PDB entry 7PXD | electron microscopy, 4.00 A resolution | chains E and F of the 36 polymer chains in the assembly

[Chain E (and F)]
Name: AAA ATPase forming ring-shaped complexes
Source organism: Mycobacterium tuberculosis
Notes: chain F of this document is another copy of the same molecule, construct and numbering; everything in this record applies to it too
UniProtKB: A0A045JPX7 (A0A045JPX7_MYCTX); numbering as in UniProt (aligned over 1-609)
Amino-acid sequence (609 residues; each row starts with the number of its first residue):
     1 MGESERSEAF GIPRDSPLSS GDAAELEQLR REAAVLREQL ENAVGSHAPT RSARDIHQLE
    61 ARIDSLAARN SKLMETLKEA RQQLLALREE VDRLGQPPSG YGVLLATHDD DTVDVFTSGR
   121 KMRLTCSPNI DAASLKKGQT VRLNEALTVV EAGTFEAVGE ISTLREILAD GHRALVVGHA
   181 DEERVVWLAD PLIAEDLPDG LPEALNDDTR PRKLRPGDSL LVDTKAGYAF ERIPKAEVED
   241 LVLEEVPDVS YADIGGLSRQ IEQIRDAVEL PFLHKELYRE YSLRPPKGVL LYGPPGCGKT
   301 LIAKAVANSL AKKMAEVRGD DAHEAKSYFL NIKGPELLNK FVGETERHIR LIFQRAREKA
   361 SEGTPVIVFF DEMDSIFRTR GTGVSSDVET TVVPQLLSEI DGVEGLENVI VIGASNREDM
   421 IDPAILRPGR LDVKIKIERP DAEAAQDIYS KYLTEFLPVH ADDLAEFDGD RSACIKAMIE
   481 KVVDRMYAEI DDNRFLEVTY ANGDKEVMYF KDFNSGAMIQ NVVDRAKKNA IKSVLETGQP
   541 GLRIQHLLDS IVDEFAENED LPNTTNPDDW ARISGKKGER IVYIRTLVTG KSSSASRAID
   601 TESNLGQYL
Not modelled in the structure: 1-96, 194-210, 590-602 (chain F: 1-96, 194-210, 591-603)
Bound ions: Mg2+: T300 (together with ATP)
Ligand contacts:
  - ATP (adenosine-5'-triphosphate), molecule 1: D253, I254, G255, G256, P294, P295, G296, C297, G298, K299, T300, L301, N416, I448, Y452, G516, A517, Q520
  - ATP, molecule 2: D401, R427, R430
Reported in the primary citation:
  - mutagenesis - K340A: abolished catalytic activity on ATP
  - mutagenesis - K340A: decreased catalytic activity on PupDHFR

[Interface between chain E and chain F]
Contacting residue pairs (88; chain E residue first):
  P97(E) - R123(F)
  P98(E) - R123(F)
  P98(E) - L124(F)  hydrophobic
  S99(E) - M122(F)
  S99(E) - R123(F)  hydrogen bond (backbone-backbone)
  G100(E) - R120(F)
  Y101(E) - D114(F)  hydrogen bond
  Y101(E) - R120(F)  hydrogen bond (backbone-side chain)
  Y101(E) - K121(F)
  Y101(E) - R123(F)  hydrogen bond
  T117(E) - R120(F)
  S118(E) - R120(F)
  R142(E) - R123(F)
  A157(E) - R173(F)  hydrogen bond (backbone-side chain)
  A157(E) - V185(F)
  A157(E) - W187(F)  hydrophobic
  V158(E) - R173(F)
  V158(E) - V185(F)
  V158(E) - W187(F)
  G159(E) - R184(F)
  G159(E) - V185(F)  hydrogen bond (backbone-backbone)
  I161(E) - E183(F)  hydrogen bond (backbone-backbone)
  H179(E) - A180(F)
  H179(E) - D181(F)
  I233(E) - E166(F)
  I233(E) - L168(F)  hydrophobic
  P234(E) - E166(F)
  K235(E) - E166(F)
  E237(E) - E166(F)
  E237(E) - I167(F)
  E244(E) - K213(F)  salt bridge
  E245(E) - E404(F)
  P247(E) - V403(F)
  T300(E) - G402(F)
  T300(E) - V403(F)
  K304(E) - G402(F)  hydrogen bond (side chain-backbone)
  K304(E) - V403(F)
  N331(E) - V403(F)
  K333(E) - S398(F)  hydrogen bond (side chain-backbone)
  K333(E) - E399(F)
  P335(E) - E346(F)
  P335(E) - T391(F)
  P335(E) - Q395(F)
  E336(E) - R350(F)
  N339(E) - V342(F)
  K340(E) - F341(F)
  K340(E) - V342(F)
  F369(E) - V403(F)  hydrophobic
  D371(E) - S398(F)
  E372(E) - R380(F)  salt bridge
  E372(E) - P394(F)
  S375(E) - T390(F)
  S375(E) - P394(F)
  R378(E) - T390(F)
  V384(E) - V384(F)
  V384(E) - D387(F)  hydrogen bond (backbone-side chain)
  S385(E) - D387(F)
  S386(E) - V342(F)
  L457(E) - Y281(F)
  A517(E) - R427(F)
  A517(E) - P428(F)
  N521(E) - P428(F)
  N521(E) - D432(F)
  D524(E) - L283(F)
  K527(E) - Y281(F)  hydrogen bond (side chain-backbone)
  K527(E) - S282(F)  hydrogen bond (side chain-backbone)
  K527(E) - L283(F)
  I531(E) - L277(F)  hydrophobic
  I531(E) - Y278(F)  hydrophobic
  I531(E) - Y281(F)  hydrophobic
  K532(E) - D266(F)  salt bridge
  P540(E) - Y281(F)
  G541(E) - Y281(F)  hydrogen bond (backbone-side chain)
  E554(E) - P428(F)
  E554(E) - K434(F)  salt bridge
  E557(E) - Q263(F)  hydrogen bond
  E557(E) - Y292(F)
  E557(E) - K434(F)
  L561(E) - D419(F)
  P562(E) - D419(F)
  N563(E) - D419(F)
  N566(E) - P423(F)
  S603(E) - G503(F)
  S603(E) - D504(F)
  S603(E) - K505(F)  hydrogen bond (backbone-backbone)
  N604(E) - G503(F)
  N604(E) - D504(F)
  L605(E) - G503(F)
Other interface residues (no listed pair), chain E (76 interface residues in all): E160, L221, L241, V242, G296, H323, L338, T382, G383, V388, R417, P458, M518, R525, K528, A530, L535, L542, N558, D560, V588, T589
Other interface residues (no listed pair), chain F (65 interface residues in all): A169, L175, E182, V186, P216, H274, E280, G343, R357, S385, L397, D401, L426, A571, K576

[Summary]
76 residues of chain E and 65 residues of chain F are in contact, with 15 hydrogen bonds and 4 salt bridges.
Among the polar pairs are E244(E)-K213(F), E372(E)-R380(F) and K532(E)-D266(F). Bound to chain E: ATP. From
the paper: K340A of chain E abolishes catalytic activity on ATP; K340A of chain E reduces catalytic activity
on PupDHFR.
Chain E and chain F are both AAA ATPase forming ring-shaped complexes (Mycobacterium tuberculosis); the
structure, Substrate-engaged mycobacterial Proteasome-associated ATPase in complex with open-gate 20S CP -
composite map (state B), was determined by electron microscopy together with 7PX9, 7PXA, 7PXB and 7PXC from
the same study.
